PDB entry 6HQA | electron microscopy, 7.10 A resolution (low resolution: residue-level contacts below are approximate; hydrogen-bond / salt-bridge calls are withheld) | chains B and H of the 11 polymer chains in the assembly

Chain B:
Molecule: Subunit (90 kDa) of TFIID and SAGA complexes
Source organism: Komagataella phaffii (strain GS115 / ATCC 20864)
UniProt: C4R4L4 (C4R4L4_KOMPG); residue numbers follow UniProt; this construct covers 1-722
Chain sequence (722 residues; row label = number of the first residue in the row):
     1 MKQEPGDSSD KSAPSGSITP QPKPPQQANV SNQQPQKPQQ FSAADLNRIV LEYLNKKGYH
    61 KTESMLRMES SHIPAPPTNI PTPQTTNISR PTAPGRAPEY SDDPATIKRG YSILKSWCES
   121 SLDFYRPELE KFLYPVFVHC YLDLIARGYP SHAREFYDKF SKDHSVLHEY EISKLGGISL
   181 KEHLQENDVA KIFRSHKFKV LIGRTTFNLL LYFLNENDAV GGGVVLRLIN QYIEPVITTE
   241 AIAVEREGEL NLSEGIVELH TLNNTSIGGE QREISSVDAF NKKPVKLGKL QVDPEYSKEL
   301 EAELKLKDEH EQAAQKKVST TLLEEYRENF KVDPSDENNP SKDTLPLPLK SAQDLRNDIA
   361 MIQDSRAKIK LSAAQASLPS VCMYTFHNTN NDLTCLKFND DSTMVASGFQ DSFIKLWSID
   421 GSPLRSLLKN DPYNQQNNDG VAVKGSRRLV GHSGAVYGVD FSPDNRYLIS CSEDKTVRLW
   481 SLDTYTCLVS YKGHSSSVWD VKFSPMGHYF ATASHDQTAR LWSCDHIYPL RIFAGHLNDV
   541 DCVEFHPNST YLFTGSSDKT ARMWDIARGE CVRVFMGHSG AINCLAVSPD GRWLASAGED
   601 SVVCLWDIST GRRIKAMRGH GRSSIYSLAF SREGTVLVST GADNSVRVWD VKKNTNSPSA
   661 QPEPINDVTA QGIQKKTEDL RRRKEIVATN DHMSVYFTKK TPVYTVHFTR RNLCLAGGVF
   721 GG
Disordered / not traced: 1-103, 240-334, 721-722

Chain H:
Molecule: Histone-fold
Source organism: Komagataella phaffii GS115
Chain sequence (68 residues; row label = number of the first residue in the row; note: 40 numbers in that range are skipped by the numbering (no residue carries them; nothing is unmodelled there); X marks 68 residues of unknown identity (built as UNK)):
   153 XXXXXXXXXX XXXXXXXXXX XXXXXXXXXX XXXXXXXXXX XXXXXXXXXX
   243 XXXXXXXXXX XXXXXXXX

How chain B and chain H interact:
Interface residues of chain B (facing chain H), 8 residues: N390, N391, D411, S412, F413, R448, L449, V450

In short:
No residue of chain B is in contact with chain H.
Here chain B is Subunit (90 kDa) of TFIID and SAGA complexes (Komagataella phaffii (strain GS115 / ATCC
20864)) and chain H is Histone-fold (Komagataella phaffii GS115). Entry 6HQA (Molecular structure of
promoter-bound yeast TFIID) was determined by electron microscopy.
